1OLX - chains A and B; structure by X-ray diffraction, 2.25 A resolution.

== Chain A ==
Molecule: 2-oxoisovalerate dehydrogenase alpha subunit
Organism: Homo sapiens
Notes: EC 1.2.4.4
UniProtKB: P12694 (ODBA_HUMAN); residues 1-400 here correspond to UniProt positions 46-445 (UniProt number = residue number + 45)
Sequence (400 residues; numbered 1 to 400; the number before each row is that of its first residue):
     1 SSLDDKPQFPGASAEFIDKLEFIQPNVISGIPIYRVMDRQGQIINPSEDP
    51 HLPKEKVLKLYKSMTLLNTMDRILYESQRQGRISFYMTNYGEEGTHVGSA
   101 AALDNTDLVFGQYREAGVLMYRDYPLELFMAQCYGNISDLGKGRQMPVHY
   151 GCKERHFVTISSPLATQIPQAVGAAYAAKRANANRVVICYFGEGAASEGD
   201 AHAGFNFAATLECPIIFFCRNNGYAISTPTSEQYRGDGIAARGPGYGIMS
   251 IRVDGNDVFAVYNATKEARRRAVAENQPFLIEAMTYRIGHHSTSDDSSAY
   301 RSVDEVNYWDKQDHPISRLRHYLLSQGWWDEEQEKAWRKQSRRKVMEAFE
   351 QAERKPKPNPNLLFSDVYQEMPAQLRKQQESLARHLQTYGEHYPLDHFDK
Not modelled in the structure: 1-4, 302-306
Ion coordination: K+: Ser-161, Pro-163, Thr-166, Gln-167; Mn2+: Glu-193, Asn-222, Tyr-224 (together with thiamine diphosphate)
Ligand contacts: thiamine diphosphate (TPP): Gln-112, Tyr-113, Arg-114, Ser-162, Pro-163, Leu-164, Gly-192, Glu-193, Gly-194, Ala-195, Glu-198, Arg-220, Asn-222, Tyr-224, Ala-225, Ile-226, His-291
Curated features (UniProtKB/Swiss-Prot):
  - binding site (thiamine diphosphate): Tyr-113, Arg-114, Ser-162, Gly-194, Ala-195, Arg-220, His-291
  - binding site (K(+)): Ser-161, Pro-163, Thr-166, Gln-167
  - binding site (Mg(2+)): Glu-193, Asn-222, Tyr-224
  - modified residue: Ser-292 (Phosphoserine), Thr-293 (Phosphothreonine), Ser-294 (Phosphoserine), Ser-302 (Phosphoserine), Lys-311 (N6-acetyllysine), Lys-335 (N6-succinyllysine)

== Chain B ==
Molecule: 2-oxoisovalerate dehydrogenase beta subunit
Organism: Homo sapiens
Notes: EC 1.2.4.4
UniProtKB: P21953 (ODBB_HUMAN); residues 1-342 here correspond to UniProt positions 51-392 (UniProt number = residue number + 50)
Sequence (342 residues; each row starts with the number of its first residue):
     1 VAHFTFQPDPEPREYGQTQKMNLFQSVTSALDNSLAKDPTAVIFGEDVAF
    51 GGVFRCTVGLRDKYGKDRVFNTPLCEQGIVGFGIGIAVTGATAIAEIQFA
   101 DYIFPAFDQIVNEAAKYRYRSGDLFNCGSLTIRSPWGCVGHGALYASQSP
   151 EAFFAHCPGIKVVIPRSPFQAKGLLLSCIEDKNPCIFFEPKILYRAAAEE
   201 VPIEPYNIPLSQAEVIQEGSDVTLVAWGTQVHVIREVASMAKEKLGVSCE
   251 VIDLRTIIPWDVDTICKSVIKTGRLLISHEAPLTGGFASEISSTVQEECF
   301 LNLEAPISRVCGYDTPFPHIFEPFYIPDKWKCYDALRKMINY
Not modelled in the structure: 1, 8-13
Construct notes: engineered mutation Ala-146 (His196 in P21953)
Ion coordination: K+: Gly-128, Leu-130, Thr-131, Cys-178, Asp-181, Asn-183
Ligand contacts: thiamine diphosphate (TPP): Glu-46, Asp-47, Leu-74, Glu-76, Gln-98, Tyr-102
Curated features (UniProtKB/Swiss-Prot):
  - binding site (thiamine diphosphate): Tyr-102
  - binding site (K(+)): Gly-128, Leu-130, Thr-131, Cys-178, Asp-181, Asn-183
  - modified residue (N6-acetyllysine): Lys-182, Lys-191

== Interface between chain A and chain B ==
Contacting residue pairs - 80 pairs, chain A then chain B:
  Phe-110(A) with Tyr-117(B)
  Leu-140(A) with Ser-121(B); Gly-122(B)
  Lys-142(A) with Gly-122(B), hydrogen bond (side chain-backbone)
  Arg-144(A) with Tyr-119(B), hydrogen bond (side chain-backbone); Gly-122(B)
  Gln-145(A) with Arg-120(B)
  Gly-151(A) with Leu-124(B)
  Cys-152(A) with Phe-125(B)
  Lys-153(A) with Leu-124(B); Phe-125(B)
  Phe-157(A) with Phe-125(B)
  Val-158(A) with Tyr-117(B); Phe-125(B), hydrophobic
  Thr-159(A) with Ser-121(B); Phe-125(B)
  Ser-161(A) with Glu-113(B), hydrogen bond; Arg-120(B)
  Thr-166(A) with Asp-108(B); Gln-109(B), hydrogen bond (backbone-side chain); Glu-113(B), hydrogen bond
  Pro-169(A) with Gly-81(B); Phe-82(B); Gln-109(B)
  Gln-170(A) with Gly-81(B); Ile-84(B); Gly-85(B); Gln-109(B), hydrogen bond; Glu-113(B), hydrogen bond; Tyr-117(B), hydrogen bond
  Val-172(A) with Phe-82(B), hydrophobic
  Gly-173(A) with Phe-82(B); Gly-85(B); Ile-86(B)
  Ala-174(A) with Gly-85(B); Ile-86(B); Thr-89(B)
  Tyr-176(A) with Asp-67(B), hydrogen bond (side chain-backbone); Phe-70(B); Phe-82(B), hydrophobic
  Ala-177(A) with Thr-89(B)
  Arg-180(A) with Pro-39(B), hydrogen bond (side chain-backbone); Thr-40(B); Val-42(B); Asp-67(B), salt bridge; Arg-68(B)
  Gly-199(A) with Gln-77(B)
  Asp-200(A) with Gln-77(B), hydrogen bond; Gln-109(B), hydrogen bond
  Ala-203(A) with Cys-75(B), hydrophobic; Gly-78(B)
  Asn-206(A) with Pro-73(B)
  Phe-207(A) with Thr-72(B); Pro-73(B); Cys-75(B); Gly-78(B); Ile-79(B); Phe-82(B), hydrophobic
  Thr-210(A) with Pro-73(B)
  Leu-211(A) with Phe-70(B), hydrophobic; Asn-71(B); Phe-82(B), hydrophobic
  Leu-363(A) with Tyr-119(B), hydrogen bond (backbone-side chain)
  Ser-365(A) with Tyr-119(B)
  Asp-366(A) with Arg-118(B); Tyr-119(B), hydrogen bond (backbone-backbone); Gly-122(B); Asp-123(B)
  Val-367(A) with Tyr-119(B), hydrophobic; Gly-159(B)
  Tyr-368(A) with Gly-159(B), hydrogen bond (side chain-backbone); Ile-160(B), hydrogen bond (side chain-backbone); Lys-161(B); Asn-183(B)
  Gln-369(A) with Arg-118(B); Lys-182(B); Asn-183(B), hydrogen bond (backbone-side chain)
  Glu-370(A) with Lys-161(B), salt bridge; Asn-183(B), hydrogen bond
  Gln-374(A) with Val-262(B)
Interface residues without a listed pair, chain A (40 interface residues in all): Gly-141, Pro-163, Leu-362, Pro-372
Interface residues without a listed pair, chain B (43 interface residues in all): Asn-112, Ala-115, Cys-157, Pro-158, Ile-258, Pro-259

== Overview ==
40 residues of chain A and 43 residues of chain B are in contact; the contacts include 18 hydrogen bonds and 2
salt bridges. Among the polar pairs are Arg-180(A)/Asp-67(B), Glu-370(A)/Lys-161(B) and Lys-142(A)/Gly-122(B).
Thiamine diphosphate is bound between chain A and chain B.
Chain A is 2-oxoisovalerate dehydrogenase alpha subunit and chain B is 2-oxoisovalerate dehydrogenase beta
subunit, both from Homo sapiens; the structure, Roles of His291-alpha and His146-beta' in the reductive
acylation reaction catalyzed by human branched-chain alpha-ketoacid dehydrogenase, was determined by X-ray
diffraction (same publication as 1OLU and 1OLS).
